Entry 6PXI (X-ray diffraction, 3.45 A resolution); this record covers chains B and D of the 6 polymer chains in the assembly.

== Chain B (and D) ==
Molecule: ATP-dependent protease subunit HslV
From: Escherichia coli
Notes: EC 3.4.25.2; chain D of this document is another copy of the same molecule, construct and numbering; everything in this record applies to it too
Reference sequence: P0A7B8 (HSLV_ECOLI); residues 1-174 here correspond to UniProt positions 2-175 (UniProt number = residue number + 1)
Amino-acid sequence (174 residues; each row starts with the number of its first residue):
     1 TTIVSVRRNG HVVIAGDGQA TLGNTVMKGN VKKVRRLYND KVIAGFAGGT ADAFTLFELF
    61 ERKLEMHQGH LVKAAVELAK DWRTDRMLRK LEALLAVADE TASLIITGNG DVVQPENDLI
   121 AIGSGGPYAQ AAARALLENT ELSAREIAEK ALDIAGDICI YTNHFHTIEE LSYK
Curated features (UniProtKB/Swiss-Prot):
  - active site: Thr-1
  - binding site (Na(+)): Gly-156, Cys-159, Thr-162

== How chain B and chain D interact ==
Pairs across the interface (27; chain B residue first):
  Gln-19(B) / Ile-160(D)
  Thr-21(B) / Ile-160(D)
  Gly-23(B) / Ile-160(D)
  Asn-24(B) / Ile-158(D)
  Asn-24(B) / Cys-159(D)
  Asn-24(B) / Ile-160(D)  hydrogen bond (backbone-backbone)
  Asn-24(B) / Tyr-161(D)
  Thr-25(B) / Tyr-128(D)  hydrogen bond
  Thr-25(B) / Ile-158(D)
  Val-26(B) / Asp-157(D)
  Val-26(B) / Ile-158(D)  hydrogen bond (backbone-backbone)
  Val-26(B) / Ile-160(D)  hydrophobic
  Tyr-128(B) / Asn-24(D)
  Tyr-128(B) / Thr-25(D)
  Asp-157(B) / Val-26(D)
  Ile-158(B) / Asn-24(D)
  Ile-158(B) / Thr-25(D)
  Ile-158(B) / Val-26(D)  hydrogen bond (backbone-backbone)
  Cys-159(B) / Asn-24(D)
  Ile-160(B) / Gln-19(D)
  Ile-160(B) / Thr-21(D)
  Ile-160(B) / Gly-23(D)
  Ile-160(B) / Asn-24(D)  hydrogen bond (backbone-backbone)
  Ile-160(B) / Val-26(D)  hydrophobic
  Ile-160(B) / Ile-160(D)
  Tyr-161(B) / Asn-24(D)  hydrogen bond
  Tyr-161(B) / Ile-160(D)  hydrophobic

== Summary ==
The chain B/chain D interface involves 12 residues from each chain, with 6 hydrogen bonds. Among the polar
pairs are Thr-25(B)/Tyr-128(D), Tyr-161(B)/Asn-24(D) and Asn-24(B)/Ile-160(D). UniProt lists active-site
residue Thr-1(B) and 3 Na+-binding residues on chain B.
Chain B and chain D are both ATP-dependent protease subunit HslV (Escherichia coli); the structure, The
crystal structure of a singly capped HslUV complex with an axial pore plug and a ..., was determined by X-ray
diffraction (same publication as 6PXK and 6PXL).
